Entry 6DXO (X-ray diffraction, 1.80 A resolution); this record covers chains A and D.

Chain A:
Molecule: RNA polymerase ECF-subfamily sigma factor
From: Streptomyces venezuelae (strain ATCC 10712 / CBS 650.69 / DSM 40230 / JCM 4526 / NBRC 13096 / PD 04745)
Amino-acid sequence (151 residues; numbered 1 to 177; 26 numbers in that range are skipped by the numbering (no residue carries them; nothing is unmodelled there); the number before each row is that of its first residue):
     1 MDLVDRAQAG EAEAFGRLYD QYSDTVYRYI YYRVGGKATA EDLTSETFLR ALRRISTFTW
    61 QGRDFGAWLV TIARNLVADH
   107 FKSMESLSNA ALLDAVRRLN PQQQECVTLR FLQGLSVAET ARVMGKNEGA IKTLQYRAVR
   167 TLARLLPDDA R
Not modelled in the structure: 1, 107-113, 173-177

Chain D:
Molecule: BldN
From: Streptomyces venezuelae (strain ATCC 10712 / CBS 650.69 / DSM 40230 / JCM 4526 / NBRC 13096 / PD 04745)
Reference sequence: F2R912 (F2R912_STRVP); residue numbers follow UniProt; this construct covers 1-91
Amino-acid sequence (91 residues; row label = number of the first residue in the row):
     1 MIANVSAHRR ANAFAQALED RESEGAAAEQ TETTAEPAEQ GKLLALASGL GDLPKPQLDP
    61 EVKVVQRAQL VAAMEAMLME GSAAAAPTVP E
Not modelled in the structure: 1, 22-38, 80-91

Chain A / chain D interface:
Residue-residue contacts (48):
  Gly10(A) with Met74(D); Leu78(D)
  Ala12(A) with Val71(D); Met74(D), hydrophobic; Glu75(D)
  Glu13(A) with Arg67(D), salt bridge
  Phe15(A) with Leu70(D), hydrophobic; Met74(D), hydrophobic
  Gly16(A) with Arg67(D); Val71(D)
  Arg17(A) with Arg67(D)
  Tyr19(A) with Leu58(D); Lys63(D); Gln66(D), hydrogen bond; Arg67(D); Leu70(D), hydrophobic
  Asp20(A) with Arg67(D), salt bridge
  Ser23(A) with Leu58(D); Lys63(D), hydrogen bond
  Asp24(A) with Leu58(D); Lys63(D), salt bridge
  Tyr27(A) with Gln57(D); Leu58(D), hydrophobic
  Arg28(A) with Lys55(D); Pro56(D), hydrogen bond (side chain-backbone)
  Tyr32(A) with Pro56(D)
  Glu41(A) with Leu58(D); Val62(D); Gln66(D), hydrogen bond (backbone-side chain)
  Ser45(A) with Gln66(D)
  Phe48(A) with Leu70(D), hydrophobic
  Leu49(A) with Leu70(D), hydrophobic
  Leu52(A) with Leu70(D); Ala73(D), hydrophobic; Met74(D), hydrophobic; Met77(D)
  Leu119(A) with Ala68(D); Gln69(D)
  Asp120(A) with Gln69(D)
  Arg123(A) with Val65(D)
  Thr134(A) with Glu61(D); Val64(D); Val65(D)
  Leu135(A) with Glu61(D)
  Leu138(A) with Val64(D), hydrophobic; Val65(D), hydrophobic
  Gln139(A) with Glu61(D); Val64(D)
Also at the interface, not in a pair above, chain A (35 interface residues in all): Ala7, Ala9, Tyr31, Asp42, Thr44, Arg53, Asn115, Val122, Gln130, Glu131
Also at the interface, not in a pair above, chain D (22 interface residues in all): Asp59, Ala72

Overview:
35 residues of chain A face 22 of chain D across their interface; the contacts include 4 hydrogen bonds and 3
salt bridges. Polar contacts include Glu13(A)-Arg67(D), Asp20(A)-Arg67(D) and Asp24(A)-Lys63(D).
Chain A is RNA polymerase ECF-subfamily sigma factor and chain D is BldN, both from Streptomyces venezuelae
(strain ATCC 10712 / CBS 650.69 / DSM 40230 / JCM 4526 / NBRC 13096 / PD 04745); the structure, 1.8 A
structure of RsbN-BldN complex, was determined by X-ray diffraction.
